8E96 - chains A and D of the 4 polymer chains in the assembly; structure by electron microscopy, 3.38 A resolution.

# Chain A
Name: Glutamate receptor ionotropic, NMDA 1
Organism: Homo sapiens
UniProtKB: Q05586 (NMDZ1_HUMAN); residues 19-847 here = UniProt positions 19-847
Sequence (829 residues; numbered 19 to 847; the number before each row is that of its first residue):
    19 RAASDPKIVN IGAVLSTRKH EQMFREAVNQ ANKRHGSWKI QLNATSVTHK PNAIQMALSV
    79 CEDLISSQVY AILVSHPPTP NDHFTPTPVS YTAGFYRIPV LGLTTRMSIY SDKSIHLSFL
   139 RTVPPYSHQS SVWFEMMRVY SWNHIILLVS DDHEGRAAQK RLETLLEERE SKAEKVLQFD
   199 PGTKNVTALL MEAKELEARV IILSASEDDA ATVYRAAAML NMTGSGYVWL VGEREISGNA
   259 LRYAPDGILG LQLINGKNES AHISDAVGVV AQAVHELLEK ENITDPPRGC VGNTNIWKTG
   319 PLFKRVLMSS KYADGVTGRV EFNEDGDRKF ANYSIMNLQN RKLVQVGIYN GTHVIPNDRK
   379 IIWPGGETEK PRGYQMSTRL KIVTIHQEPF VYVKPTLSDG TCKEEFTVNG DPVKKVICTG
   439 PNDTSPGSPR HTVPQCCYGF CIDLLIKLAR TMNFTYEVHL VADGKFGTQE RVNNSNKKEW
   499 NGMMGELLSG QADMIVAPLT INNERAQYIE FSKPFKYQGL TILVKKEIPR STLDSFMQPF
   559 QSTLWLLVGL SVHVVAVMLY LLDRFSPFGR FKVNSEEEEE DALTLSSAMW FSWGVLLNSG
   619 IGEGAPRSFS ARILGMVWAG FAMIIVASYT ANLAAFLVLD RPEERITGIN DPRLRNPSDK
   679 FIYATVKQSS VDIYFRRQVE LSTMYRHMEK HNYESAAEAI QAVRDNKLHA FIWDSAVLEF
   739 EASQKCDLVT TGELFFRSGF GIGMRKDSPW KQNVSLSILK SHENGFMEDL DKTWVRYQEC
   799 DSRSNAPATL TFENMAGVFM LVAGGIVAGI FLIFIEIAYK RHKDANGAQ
Not modelled in the structure: 19-24, 491-494, 556-559, 583-602, 618-625, 799-847
Construct notes: engineered mutation Ser22 (Cys in Q05586), Asn844 (Arg in Q05586), Gly845 (Arg in Q05586), Ala846 (Lys in Q05586)
Cystine bridges: Cys79-Cys308, Cys436-Cys455, Cys744-Cys798
Glycans and other covalent adducts: N-acetylglucosamine (NAG) linked to Asn771
Residues lining bound ligands: glycine (GLY): Phe484, Pro516, Leu517, Thr518, Arg523, Ser687, Ser688, Trp731, Asp732
Curated features (UniProtKB/Swiss-Prot):
  - region: Leu603 to Pro624 (Pore-forming)
  - binding site (glycine): Pro516, Thr518, Arg523, Ser688, Asp732
  - glycosylation (N-linked (GlcNAc...) asparagine): Asn61, Asn203, Asn239, Asn276, Asn300, Asn350, Asn368, Asn440, Asn471, Asn491, Asn674, Asn771
  - natural variant: Arg217 (R217W: In NDHMSR), Asp227 (D227H: In NDHMSR; uncertain significance), Arg306 (R306Q: Found in a patient with schizophrenia; uncertain significance), Asp552 (D552E: In NDHMSD), Pro557 (P557R: In NDHMSD), Ser560 (S560SS: In NDHMSD), Gly618 (G618R: In NDHMSD), Gly620 (G620R: In NDHMSD), Ala637 (A637S: In NDHMSD; uncertain significance; A637V: In NDHMSD; uncertain significance), Gly638 (G638A: In NDHMSD; G638V: In NDHMSD), Met641 (M641I: In NDHMSD; M641L: In NDHMSD; M641V: In NDHMSD), Ile642 (I642T: In NDHMSD; uncertain significance), 13 further natural variant entries in UniProt
  - mutagenesis: Ile642 (I642L: Slight decrease in glutamate and glycine agonist potency; mutant channels are activated at 2-fold higher glutamate and glycine concentrations), Val644 (V644M: Increase in glutamate and glycine agonist potency; mutant channels are activated lower glutamate and glycine concentrations), Ala653 (A653G: Increase in glutamate and glycine agonist potency; mutant channels are activated lower glutamate and glycine concentrations), Met813 (M813V: Slight decrease in glycine agonist potency; no effect on glutamate agonist potency)

# Chain D
Name: Glutamate receptor ionotropic, NMDA 2D
Organism: Homo sapiens
UniProtKB: O15399 (NMDE4_HUMAN); residue numbers follow UniProt; this construct covers 28-879
Sequence (887 residues; each row starts with the number of its first residue; numbers below 1 keep their minus sign (Trp-7 is residue -7)):
    -7 WSHPQFEKGG GSGGGSGGSA WSHPQFEKGA LVPRGFPEEA PGPGGAGGPG GGLGGARPLN
    53 VALVFSGPAY AAEAARLGPA VAAAVRSPGL DVRPVALVLN GSDPRSLVLQ LCDLLSGLRV
   113 HGVVFEDDSR APAVAPILDF LSAQTSLPIV AVHGGAALVL TPKEKGSTFL QLGSSTEQQL
   173 QVIFEVLEEY DWTSFVAVTT RAPGHRAFLS YIEVLTDGSL VGWEHRGALT LDPGAGEAVL
   233 SAQLRSVSAQ IRLLFCAREE AEPVFRAAEE AGLTGSGYVW FMVGPQLAGG GGSGAPGEPP
   293 LLPGGAPLPA GLFAVRSAGW RDDLARRVAA GVAVVARGAQ ALLRDYGFLP ELGHDCRAQN
   353 RTHRGESLHR YFMNITWDNR DYSFNEDGFL VNPSLVVISL TRDRTWEVVG SWEQQTLRLK
   413 YPLWSRYGRF LQPVDDTQHL TVATLEERPF VIVEPADPIS GTCIRDSVPC RSQLNRTHSP
   473 PPDAPRPEKR CCKGFCIDIL KRLAHTIGFS YDLYLVTNGK HGKKIDGVWN GMIGEVFYQR
   533 ADMAIGSLTI NEERSEIVDF SVPFVETGIS VMVARSNGTV SPSAFLEPYS PAVWVMMFVM
   593 CLTVVAVTVF IFEYLSPVGY NRSLATGKRP GGSTFTIGKS IWLLWALVFN NSVPVENPRG
   653 TTSKIMVLVW AFFAVIFLAS YTANLAAFMI QEEYVDTVSG LSDRKFQRPQ EQYPPLKFGT
   713 VPNGSTEKNI RSNYPDMHSY MVRYNQPRVE EALTQLKAGK LDAFIYDAAV LNYMARKDEG
   773 CKLVTIGSGK VFATTGYGIA LHKGSRWKRP IDLALLQFLG DDEIEMLERL WLSGICHNDK
   833 IEVMSSKLDI DNMAGVFYML LVAMGLSLLV FAWEHLVYWR LRHCLGP
Not modelled in the structure: -7 to 47, 282-296, 469-476, 569-651, 685-687, 831-845, 863-879
Construct notes: expression tag (-7 to 27)
Cystine bridges: Cys104-Cys348, Cys455-Cys483, Cys462-Cys484, Cys773-Cys828
Glycans and other covalent adducts: N-acetylglucosamine (NAG) linked to Asn715
Residues lining bound ligands: glutamic acid (GLU): His513, Ser539, Leu540, Thr541, Arg546, Gly716, Ser717, Thr718, Tyr758, Asp759, Tyr789
Curated features (UniProtKB/Swiss-Prot):
  - region: Lys631 to Pro650 (Pore-forming)
  - binding site (L-glutamate): Ser539, Thr541, Arg546, Ser717, Thr718, Asp759
  - site: Asn642 (Functional determinant of NMDA receptors)
  - glycosylation (N-linked (GlcNAc...) asparagine): Asn92, Asn352, Asn366, Asn384, Asn467, Asn569
  - natural variant: Pro140 (P140S: In a breast cancer sample), Gly286 (G286R: In a breast cancer sample), Leu466 (L466V: Found in a patient with schizophrenia; uncertain significance), Glu527 (E527G: In a breast cancer sample), Met592 (M592L: Found in a patient with autism spectrum disorder; uncertain significance), Val667 (V667I: In DEE46), Met733 (M733V: Found in a patient with schizophrenia; uncertain significance), Arg872 (R872H: Found in a patient with schizophrenia; uncertain significance)
  - mutagenesis: Pro580 (P580R: Changed glutamate-gated calcium ion channel activity characterized by increased glutamate and glycine potency), Met845 (M845V: Increased glutamate and glycine agonist potency)

# Chain A / chain D interface
Contacting residue pairs (30):
  Ile519(A) - Leu808(D)
  Asn521(A) - Leu805(D)
  Asn521(A) - Leu808(D)
  Gln525(A) - Arg801(D)  hydrogen bond (backbone-side chain)
  Lys531(A) - Ile542(D)
  Lys531(A) - Ser553(D)
  Tyr535(A) - Glu558(D)
  Tyr535(A) - Thr786(D)
  Tyr535(A) - Thr787(D)
  Trp608(A) - Lys656(D)
  Leu651(A) - Ala675(D)  hydrophobic
  Leu655(A) - Ala675(D)
  Tyr692(A) - Gly812(D)
  Tyr692(A) - Asp814(D)  hydrogen bond
  Arg695(A) - Gly812(D)
  Phe754(A) - Leu811(D)  hydrophobic
  Arg755(A) - Leu811(D)
  Ser756(A) - Leu811(D)
  Lys764(A) - Arg801(D)
  Leu774(A) - Ser547(D)
  Leu777(A) - Ile542(D)  hydrophobic
  Leu777(A) - Ser547(D)
  Lys778(A) - Glu544(D)
  His780(A) - Ala785(D)
  His780(A) - Thr786(D)  hydrogen bond
  Glu781(A) - Asn543(D)
  Glu781(A) - Glu544(D)
  Glu781(A) - Asn725(D)  hydrogen bond (backbone-side chain)
  Glu786(A) - Phe784(D)
  Glu786(A) - Ala785(D)
Also at the interface, not in a pair above, chain A (30 interface residues in all): Asn520, Ala524, Tyr647, Thr648, Ala652, Gln696, Leu752, Phe753, Gln770, Asn782
Also at the interface, not in a pair above, chain D (31 interface residues in all): Glu548, Ala671, Ser672, Thr674, Asn676, Ala678, Ala679, Asn721, Gly788, Lys795, Gln809, Glu817

# Overview
30 residues of chain A face 31 of chain D across their interface; the contacts include 4 hydrogen bonds. Among
the polar pairs are Gln525(A)-Arg801(D), Tyr692(A)-Asp814(D) and His780(A)-Thr786(D). Bound to chain A:
glycine. Bound to chain D: glutamic acid. N-acetylglucosamine is covalently linked to Asn771(A).
Chain A is Glutamate receptor ionotropic, NMDA 1 and chain D is Glutamate receptor ionotropic, NMDA 2D, both
from Homo sapiens; the structure, Glycine and glutamate bound Human GluN1a-GluN2D NMDA receptor, was
determined by electron microscopy together with 8E92, 8E93, 8E94, 8E97 and 8E98 from the same study.
